Entry 8DR7 (electron microscopy, 2.70 A resolution); this record covers chains A and G of the 11 polymer chains in the assembly.

# Chain A
Name: Replication factor C subunit 1
Source organism: Saccharomyces cerevisiae
Reference sequence: P38630 (RFC1_YEAST); numbering as in UniProt (aligned over 1-861)
Amino-acid sequence (918 residues; numbered 1 to 918; the number before each row is that of its first residue):
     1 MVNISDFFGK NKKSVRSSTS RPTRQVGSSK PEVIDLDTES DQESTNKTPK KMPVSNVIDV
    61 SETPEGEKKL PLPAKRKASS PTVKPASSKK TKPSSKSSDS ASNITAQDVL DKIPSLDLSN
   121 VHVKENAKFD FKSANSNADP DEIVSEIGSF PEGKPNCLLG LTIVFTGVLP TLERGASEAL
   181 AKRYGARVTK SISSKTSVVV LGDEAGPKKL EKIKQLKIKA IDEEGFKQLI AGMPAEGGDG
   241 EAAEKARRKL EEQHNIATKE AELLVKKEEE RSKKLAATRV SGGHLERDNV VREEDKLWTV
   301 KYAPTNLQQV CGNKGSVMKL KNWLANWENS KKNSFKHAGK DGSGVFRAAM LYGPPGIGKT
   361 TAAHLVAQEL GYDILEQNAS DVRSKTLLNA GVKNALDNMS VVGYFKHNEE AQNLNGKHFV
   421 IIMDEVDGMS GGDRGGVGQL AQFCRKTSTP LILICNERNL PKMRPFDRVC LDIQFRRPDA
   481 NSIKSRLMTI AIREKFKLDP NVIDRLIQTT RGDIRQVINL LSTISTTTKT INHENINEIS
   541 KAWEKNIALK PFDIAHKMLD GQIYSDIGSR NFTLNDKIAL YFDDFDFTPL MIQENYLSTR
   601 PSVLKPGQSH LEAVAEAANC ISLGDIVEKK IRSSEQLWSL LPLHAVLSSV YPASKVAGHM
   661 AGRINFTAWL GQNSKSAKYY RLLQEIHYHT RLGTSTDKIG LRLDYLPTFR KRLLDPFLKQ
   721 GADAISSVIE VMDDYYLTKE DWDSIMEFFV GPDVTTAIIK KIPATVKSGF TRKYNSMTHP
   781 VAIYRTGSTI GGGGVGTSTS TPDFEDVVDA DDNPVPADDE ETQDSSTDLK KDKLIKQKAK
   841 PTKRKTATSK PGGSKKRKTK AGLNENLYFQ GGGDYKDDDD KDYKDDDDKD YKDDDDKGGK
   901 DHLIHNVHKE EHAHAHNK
Unresolved in the structure: 1-289, 787-918
Construct notes: expression tag (862-918)
Residues lining bound ligands: ATP-gamma-S (AGS; phosphothiophosphoric acid-adenylate ester): Thr299, Tyr302, Ala303, Pro304, Gln309, Val310, Cys311, Pro355, Gly356, Ile357, Gly358, Lys359, Thr360, Thr361, Asn456, Arg486, Ile514, Arg515, Ile518
Swiss-Prot annotation at these positions:
  - motif (Nuclear localization signal): Lys830 to Leu834, Lys855 to Lys860
  - binding site (ATP): Thr299, Cys311, Gly353 to Thr361, Asn456
  - modified residue: Thr38 (Phosphothreonine), Ser40 (Phosphoserine), Thr63 (Phosphothreonine)
  - mutagenesis: Asp427 (D427H: In cs mutant CDC44-2; causes cell cycle arrest), Gly436 (G436R: In cs mutant CDC44-3/4; causes cell cycle arrest), Gly512 (G512A: In cs mutant CDC44-9; no effect), Asp513 (D513N: In cs mutants CDC44-1/5/8 and CDC44-9; causes cell cycle arrest)

# Chain G
Name: Proliferating cell nuclear antigen
Source organism: Saccharomyces cerevisiae
Reference sequence: A0A6B7JGY6 (A0A6B7JGY6_YEASX); numbering as in UniProt (aligned over 1-258)
Amino-acid sequence (277 residues; each row starts with the number of its first residue; numbers below 1 keep their minus sign (Met-18 is residue -18)):
   -18 MGSSHHHHHH SSGLVPRASM LEAKFEEASL FKRIIDGFKD CVQLVNFQCK EDGIIAQAVD
    42 DSRVLLVSLE IGVEAFQEYR CDHPVTLGMD LTSLSKILRC GNNTDTLTLI ADNTPDSIIL
   102 LFEDTKKDRI AEYSLKLMDI DADFLKIEEL QYDSTLSLPS SEFSKIVRDL SQLSDSINIM
   162 ITKETIKFVA DGDIGSGSVI IKPFVDMEHP ETSIKLEMDQ PVDLTFGAKY LLDIIKGSSL
   222 SDRVGIRLSS EAPALFQFDL KSGFLQFFLA PKFNDEE
Unresolved in the structure: -18 to -1, 256-258
Construct notes: expression tag (-18 to 0)

# Chain A / chain G interface
Pairs across the interface - 40 pairs, chain A then chain G:
  Asp373(A) with Arg44(G), salt bridge
  Ile374(A) with Arg44(G)
  Leu375(A) with Asp42(G); Ser43(G); Arg44(G)
  Ala390(A) with Lys210(G)
  Gly391(A) with Ser43(G)
  Asn394(A) with Lys210(G); Tyr211(G); Lys253(G)
  Asp397(A) with Lys253(G), salt bridge; Phe254(G)
  Asn398(A) with Val45(G); Ala251(G), hydrogen bond (side chain-backbone); Pro252(G), hydrogen bond (side chain-backbone); Lys253(G)
  Met399(A) with Glu232(G); Ala251(G); Pro252(G), hydrogen bond (backbone-backbone); Phe254(G), hydrophobic
  Ser400(A) with Arg44(G)
  Val401(A) with Arg44(G); Val45(G); Pro234(G), hydrophobic; Ala251(G)
  Val402(A) with Arg44(G); Leu126(G), hydrophobic
  Tyr404(A) with Glu232(G), hydrogen bond (side chain-backbone); Ala233(G); Pro234(G)
  Phe405(A) with Lys127(G); Ile128(G), hydrophobic; Pro234(G), hydrophobic; Phe249(G), hydrophobic
  Asn408(A) with Glu129(G), hydrogen bond
  Lys417(A) with Glu232(G), salt bridge; Phe254(G)
  His418(A) with Phe254(G)
  Phe419(A) with Ser43(G); Arg44(G)
Interface residues without a listed pair, chain A (19 interface residues in all): Ala395
Interface residues without a listed pair, chain G (22 interface residues in all): Val40, Leu46, Leu47, Leu131

# In short
Chain A and chain G form an interface of 19 and 22 residues respectively; the contacts include 5 hydrogen
bonds and 3 salt bridges. Polar contacts include Asp373(A)-Arg44(G), Asp397(A)-Lys253(G) and
Lys417(A)-Glu232(G). Ligands of chain A: ATP-gamma-S.
Chain A is Replication factor C subunit 1 and chain G is Proliferating cell nuclear antigen, both from
Saccharomyces cerevisiae; the structure, Open state of RFC:PCNA bound to a nicked dsDNA, was determined by
electron microscopy, deposited together with 8DQW, 8DQX, 8DQZ, 8DR0, 8DR1, 8DR3 and 3 further entries.
